PDB entry 2NW3 | X-ray diffraction, 1.70 A resolution | chains A and C of the 3 polymer chains in the assembly

== Chain A ==
Protein: HLA class I histocompatibility antigen, B-35 alpha chain
Organism: Homo sapiens
Reference sequence: P30685 (1B35_HUMAN); residues 1-276 here correspond to UniProt positions 25-300 (UniProt number = residue number + 24)
Sequence (276 residues; row label = number of the first residue in the row):
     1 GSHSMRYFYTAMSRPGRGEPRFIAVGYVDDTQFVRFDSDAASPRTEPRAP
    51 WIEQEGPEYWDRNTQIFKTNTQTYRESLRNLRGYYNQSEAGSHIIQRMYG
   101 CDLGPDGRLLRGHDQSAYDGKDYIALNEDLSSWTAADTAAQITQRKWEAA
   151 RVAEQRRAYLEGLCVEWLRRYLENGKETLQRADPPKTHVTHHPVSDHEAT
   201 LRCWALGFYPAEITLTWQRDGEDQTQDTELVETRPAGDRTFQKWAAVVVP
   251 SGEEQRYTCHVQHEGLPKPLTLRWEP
Disulfide bonds: C101-C164, C203-C259

== Chain C ==
Protein: EBV peptide EPLPQGQLTAY
Sequence (11 residues; row label = number of the first residue in the row):
     1 EPLPQGQLTAY

== Interface between chain A and chain C ==
Contacting residue pairs - 47 pairs, chain A then chain C:
  M5(A) - E1(C)
  Y7(A) - E1(C)  hydrogen bond (side chain-backbone)
  Y7(A) - P2(C)
  Y9(A) - P2(C)
  Y59(A) - E1(C)
  R62(A) - E1(C)  salt bridge
  N63(A) - E1(C)  hydrogen bond
  N63(A) - P2(C)
  Q65(A) - Q5(C)  hydrogen bond (backbone-side chain)
  I66(A) - P2(C)  hydrophobic
  I66(A) - L3(C)
  I66(A) - Q5(C)
  F67(A) - P2(C)  hydrophobic
  T69(A) - Q5(C)  hydrogen bond
  T73(A) - L8(C)
  T73(A) - A10(C)
  Y74(A) - Y11(C)  hydrogen bond
  E76(A) - A10(C)
  S77(A) - A10(C)
  S77(A) - Y11(C)  hydrogen bond (side chain-backbone)
  N80(A) - Y11(C)
  L81(A) - Y11(C)  hydrophobic
  Y84(A) - Y11(C)  hydrogen bond (side chain-backbone)
  I95(A) - Y11(C)
  R97(A) - L3(C)
  R97(A) - Y11(C)
  Y99(A) - P2(C)
  Y99(A) - L3(C)  hydrogen bond (side chain-backbone)
  S116(A) - Y11(C)  hydrogen bond
  Y123(A) - Y11(C)  hydrophobic
  T143(A) - Y11(C)  hydrogen bond (side chain-backbone)
  K146(A) - A10(C)
  K146(A) - Y11(C)  hydrogen bond (side chain-backbone)
  W147(A) - T9(C)
  W147(A) - A10(C)  hydrogen bond (side chain-backbone)
  W147(A) - Y11(C)  hydrophobic
  A150(A) - Q7(C)
  V152(A) - T9(C)
  Q155(A) - Q7(C)
  R156(A) - L3(C)
  Y159(A) - E1(C)  hydrogen bond (side chain-backbone)
  Y159(A) - P2(C)
  Y159(A) - L3(C)  hydrophobic
  Y159(A) - P4(C)
  L163(A) - P4(C)  hydrophobic
  W167(A) - E1(C)
  Y171(A) - E1(C)  hydrogen bond (side chain-backbone)
Interface residues without a listed pair, chain A (34 interface residues in all): D114
Interface residues without a listed pair, chain C (11 interface residues in all): G6

== Summary ==
The interface between chain A and chain C involves 34 residues on one side and 11 on the other; the contacts
include 14 hydrogen bonds and 1 salt bridge. Among the polar pairs are R62(A)-E1(C), Y7(A)-E1(C) and
N63(A)-E1(C).
Chain A is HLA class I histocompatibility antigen, B-35 alpha chain (Homo sapiens) and chain C is EBV peptide
EPLPQGQLTAY; the structure, Crystal structure of HLA-B*3508 presenting EBV peptide EPLPQGQLTAY at 1.7A, was
determined by X-ray diffraction (same publication as 2NW2 and 2NX5).
